PDB entry 4JBI | X-ray diffraction, 2.35 A resolution | chains E and F of the 4 polymer chains in the assembly

== Chain E (and F) ==
Molecule: Alcohol dehydrogenase (Zinc)
From: Pyrobaculum aerophilum
Notes: EC 1.1.1.1; chain F of this document is another copy of the same molecule, construct and numbering; everything in this record applies to it too
UniProtKB: Q8ZUP0 (Q8ZUP0_PYRAE); residue numbers follow UniProt; this construct covers 1-331
Amino-acid sequence (370 residues; each row starts with the number of its first residue; numbers below 1 keep their minus sign (Met-38 is residue -38)):
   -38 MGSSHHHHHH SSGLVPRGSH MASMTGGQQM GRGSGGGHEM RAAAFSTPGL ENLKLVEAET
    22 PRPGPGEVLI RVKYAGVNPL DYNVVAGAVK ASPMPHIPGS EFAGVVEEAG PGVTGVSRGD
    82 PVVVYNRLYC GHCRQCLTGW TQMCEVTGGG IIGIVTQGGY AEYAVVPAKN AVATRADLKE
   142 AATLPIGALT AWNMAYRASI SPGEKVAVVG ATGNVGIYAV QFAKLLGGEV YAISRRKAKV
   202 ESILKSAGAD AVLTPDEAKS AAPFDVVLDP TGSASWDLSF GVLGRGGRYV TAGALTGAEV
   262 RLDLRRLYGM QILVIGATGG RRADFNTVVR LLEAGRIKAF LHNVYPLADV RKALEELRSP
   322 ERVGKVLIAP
Not modelled in the structure: -38 to -2
Construct notes: expression tag (-38 to 0)
Bound ions: Zn2+: Cys91, Cys94, Cys97, Cys105
Residues lining bound ligands: NADPH (NDP; NADPH dihydro-nicotinamide-adenine-dinucleotide phosphate): Pro40, Arg88, Ile147, Thr151, Gly171, Thr173, Gly174, Asn175, Val176, Gly177, Ser195, Arg196, Arg197, Pro231, Thr232, Ser236, Ala253, Gly254, Ala255, Leu256, Thr257, Ala278, Thr279, Gly280, Arg323
Reported in the primary citation:
  - binding site for NADPH: Ala253, Arg323
  - binding site for NADPH: Asn39, Arg88 (from molecular simulation)
  - catalytic residues: Arg88 (proposed by the authors, not directly observed)

== Chain E / chain F interface ==
Contacting residue pairs (19; chain E residue first):
  Trp153(E) - Pro163(F)  hydrophobic
  Pro163(E) - Trp153(F)  hydrophobic
  Pro163(E) - Leu187(F)  hydrophobic
  Pro163(E) - Thr288(F)
  Gly164(E) - Arg291(F)
  Lys185(E) - Arg297(F)
  Leu186(E) - Pro163(F)  hydrophobic
  Leu186(E) - Leu186(F)
  Leu186(E) - Leu187(F)
  Leu186(E) - Gly188(F)  hydrogen bond (backbone-backbone)
  Leu187(E) - Pro163(F)  hydrophobic
  Leu187(E) - Leu186(F)
  Gly188(E) - Leu186(F)
  Gly188(E) - Arg297(F)
  Gly189(E) - Arg297(F)  hydrogen bond (backbone-side chain)
  Thr288(E) - Pro163(F)
  Arg297(E) - Lys185(F)
  Arg297(E) - Gly188(F)
  Arg297(E) - Gly189(F)  hydrogen bond (side chain-backbone)
Also at the interface, not in a pair above, chain E (12 interface residues in all): Glu190, Leu292
Also at the interface, not in a pair above, chain F (11 interface residues in all): Gly164

== Overview ==
12 residues of chain E and 11 residues of chain F are in contact; the contacts include 3 hydrogen bonds. Among
the polar pairs are Gly189(E)-Arg297(F) and Leu186(E)-Gly188(F). Ligands of chain E: NADPH. From the paper:
the catalytic residue Arg88(E); a binding site for NADPH at Ala253(E), Arg323(E) and Asn39(E) among others.
Both chains are Alcohol dehydrogenase (Zinc) (Pyrobaculum aerophilum). Entry 4JBI (2.35A resolution structure
of NADPH bound thermostable alcohol dehydrogenase from Pyrobaculum aerophilum) was determined by X-ray
diffraction (same publication as 4JBG and 4JBH).
